Entry 9DQJ (electron microscopy, 2.90 A resolution); this record covers chains C and D of the 5 polymer chains in the assembly.

[Chain C]
Name: Guanine nucleotide-binding protein G(I)/G(S)/G(T) subunit beta-1
From: Homo sapiens
UniProt: P62873 (GBB1_HUMAN); residue numbers follow UniProt; this construct covers 2-340
Amino-acid sequence (345 residues; numbered -4 to 340; the number before each row is that of its first residue; numbers below 1 keep their minus sign (Gly-4 is residue -4)):
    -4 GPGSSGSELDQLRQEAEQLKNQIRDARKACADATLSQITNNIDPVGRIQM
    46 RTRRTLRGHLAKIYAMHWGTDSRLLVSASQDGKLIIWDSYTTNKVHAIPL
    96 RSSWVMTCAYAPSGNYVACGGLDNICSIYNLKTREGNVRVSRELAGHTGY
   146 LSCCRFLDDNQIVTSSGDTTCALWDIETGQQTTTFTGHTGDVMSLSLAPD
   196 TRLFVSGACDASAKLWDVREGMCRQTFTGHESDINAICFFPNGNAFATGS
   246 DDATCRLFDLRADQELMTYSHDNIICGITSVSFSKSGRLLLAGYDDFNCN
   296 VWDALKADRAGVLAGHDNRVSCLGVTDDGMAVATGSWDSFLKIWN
Unresolved in the structure: -4 to 2
Differences from the reference sequence: expression tag (-4 to 1)
Swiss-Prot annotation at these positions:
  - modified residue: Ser2 (N-acetylserine), His266 (Phosphohistidine)
  - natural variant: Leu30 (L30F: In MRD42; uncertain significance), Arg52 (R52G: In MRD42), Gly64 (G64V: In MRD42), Asp76 (D76E: In MRD42; D76G: In MRD42), Gly77 (G77S: In MRD42), Lys78 (K78R: In MRD42), Ile80 (I80N: In MRD42; I80T: In MRD42), His91 (H91R: In MRD42; uncertain significance), Ala92 (A92T: In MRD42), Pro94 (P94S: In MRD42), Leu95 (L95P: In MRD42), Arg96 (R96L: In MRD42), 5 further natural variant entries in UniProt

[Chain D]
Name: Guanine nucleotide-binding protein G(I)/G(S)/G(O) subunit gamma-2
From: Homo sapiens
UniProt: P59768 (GBG2_HUMAN); numbering as in UniProt (aligned over 1-71)
Amino-acid sequence (71 residues; row label = number of the first residue in the row):
     1 MASNNTASIAQARKLVEQLKMEANIDRIKVSKAAADLMAYCEAHAKEDPL
    51 LTPVPASENPFREKKFFCAIL
Unresolved in the structure: 1-10, 62-71
Swiss-Prot annotation at these positions:
  - modified residue: Ala2 (N-acetylalanine), Cys68 (Cysteine methyl ester)
  - lipidation: Cys68 (S-geranylgeranyl cysteine)

[Interface between chain C and chain D]
Pairs across the interface (79; chain C residue first):
  Leu7(C) - Val16(D)
  Ala11(C) - Leu19(D)
  Leu14(C) - Leu19(D)
  Leu14(C) - Lys20(D)
  Leu14(C) - Ala23(D)  hydrophobic
  Gln17(C) - Ala23(D)
  Ile18(C) - Glu22(D)
  Ile18(C) - Ala23(D)  hydrophobic
  Ile18(C) - Arg27(D)
  Ala21(C) - Arg27(D)
  Cys25(C) - Arg27(D)
  Cys25(C) - Lys29(D)
  Cys25(C) - Val30(D)  hydrogen bond (backbone-backbone)
  Ala26(C) - Val30(D)  hydrophobic
  Asp27(C) - Lys29(D)
  Asp27(C) - Val30(D)
  Asp27(C) - Ser31(D)  hydrogen bond (side chain-backbone)
  Ala28(C) - Val30(D)
  Leu30(C) - Ala34(D)  hydrophobic
  Ile33(C) - Ser31(D)
  Ile33(C) - Ala34(D)  hydrophobic
  Ile33(C) - Met38(D)  hydrophobic
  Thr34(C) - Met38(D)
  Val40(C) - Leu51(D)  hydrophobic
  Arg48(C) - Phe61(D)
  Arg49(C) - Pro60(D)
  Arg49(C) - Phe61(D)
  Ser84(C) - Phe61(D)
  Tyr85(C) - Pro60(D)
  Tyr85(C) - Phe61(D)  hydrophobic
  Cys218(C) - Gln18(D)
  Arg219(C) - Glu22(D)
  Gln220(C) - Glu22(D)
  Gln220(C) - Ile25(D)
  Thr221(C) - Glu22(D)  hydrogen bond (backbone-side chain)
  Phe235(C) - Leu37(D)  hydrophobic
  Phe235(C) - Tyr40(D)  hydrophobic
  Phe235(C) - Cys41(D)  hydrophobic
  Pro236(C) - Tyr40(D)
  Asn237(C) - Tyr40(D)
  Ala240(C) - Leu37(D)  hydrophobic
  Leu252(C) - Leu37(D)  hydrophobic
  Asp254(C) - Ala33(D)
  Arg256(C) - Asp26(D)
  Arg256(C) - Arg27(D)
  Arg256(C) - Ile28(D)  hydrogen bond (backbone-backbone)
  Arg256(C) - Asp36(D)  salt bridge
  Ala257(C) - Arg27(D)
  Ala257(C) - Ile28(D)
  Asp258(C) - Ile25(D)
  Asp258(C) - Arg27(D)  salt bridge
  Gln259(C) - Val30(D)
  Leu261(C) - Val30(D)  hydrophobic
  Leu261(C) - Leu37(D)  hydrophobic
  Ser279(C) - Asp48(D)  hydrogen bond
  Lys280(C) - Tyr40(D)
  Lys280(C) - Glu47(D)
  Lys280(C) - Asp48(D)
  Ser281(C) - Tyr40(D)
  Ser281(C) - Cys41(D)  hydrogen bond (backbone-side chain)
  Ser281(C) - His44(D)
  Ser281(C) - Asp48(D)  hydrogen bond
  Gly282(C) - Cys41(D)
  Arg283(C) - Cys41(D)
  Leu284(C) - Leu51(D)  hydrophobic
  Leu300(C) - Cys41(D)  hydrophobic
  Asp323(C) - Pro49(D)
  Gly324(C) - Pro49(D)
  Gly324(C) - Leu50(D)
  Met325(C) - Pro49(D)  hydrophobic
  Met325(C) - Leu50(D)
  Met325(C) - Pro60(D)
  Met325(C) - Phe61(D)  hydrophobic
  Ala326(C) - Phe61(D)  hydrophobic
  Val327(C) - Leu50(D)  hydrophobic
  Ile338(C) - Phe61(D)  hydrophobic
  Asn340(C) - Leu50(D)
  Asn340(C) - Asn59(D)  hydrogen bond
  Asn340(C) - Phe61(D)
Other interface residues (no listed pair), chain C (52 interface residues in all): Arg22, Ile37, Ile43, Val320, Trp339
Other interface residues (no listed pair), chain D (31 interface residues in all): Ala12, Ala45

[Summary]
52 residues of chain C and 31 residues of chain D are in contact; the contacts include 8 hydrogen bonds and 2
salt bridges. Among the polar pairs are Arg256(C)-Asp36(D), Asp258(C)-Arg27(D) and Asp27(C)-Ser31(D).
Chain C is Guanine nucleotide-binding protein G(I)/G(S)/G(T) subunit beta-1 and chain D is Guanine
nucleotide-binding protein G(I)/G(S)/G(O) subunit gamma-2, both from Homo sapiens; the structure, CryoEM
structure of Gq-coupled MRGPRD with a new agonist EP-3945, was determined by electron microscopy (same
publication as 9DQH).
